8RM6 - chains A and C of the 4 polymer chains in the assembly; structure by X-ray diffraction, 2.05 A resolution.

[Chain A]
Protein: Isoform 2 of Androgen receptor
From: Homo sapiens
UniProt: P10275 (ANDR_HUMAN), isoform P10275-2; residues 556-628 here correspond to UniProt positions 25-97 (UniProt number = residue number - 531)
Sequence (73 residues; each row starts with the number of its first residue):
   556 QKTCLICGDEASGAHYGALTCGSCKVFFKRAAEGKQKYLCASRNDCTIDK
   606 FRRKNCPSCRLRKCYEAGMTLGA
Sequence notes: conflict Ala569 (Cys38 in P10275)
Ion coordination: Zn2+ site 1: Cys559, Cys562, Cys576, Cys579; Zn2+ site 2: Cys595, Cys601, Cys611, Cys614

[Chain C]
Molecule: C3(1)ARE_Chain C
From: Homo sapiens
Sequence (18 nucleotides; row label = number of the first residue in the row):
     1 TTAGAACATCACGTACTA

[Chain A / chain C interface]
Residue-residue contacts - 12 pairs, chain A then chain C:
  Ser567(A) with DT2(C), phosphate contact
  Gly568(A) with DT2(C), phosphate contact
  Ala569(A) with DT2(C), hydrogen bond to the phosphate; DA3(C), phosphate contact
  His570(A) with DT2(C), sugar contact; DA3(C), salt bridge to the phosphate
  Tyr571(A) with DA3(C), hydrogen bond to the phosphate; DG4(C), hydrogen bond to the phosphate
  Lys580(A) with DA3(C), hydrogen bond to the base; DG4(C), hydrogen bond to the base
  Lys584(A) with DG4(C), phosphate contact
  Arg585(A) with DA6(C), base contact
Interface residues without a listed pair, chain A (9 interface residues in all): Val581
Interface residues without a listed pair, chain C (5 interface residues in all): DC7

[Overview]
9 residues of chain A face 5 of chain C across their interface, with 5 hydrogen bonds and 1 salt bridge. Polar
contacts include Lys580(A)-DA3(C), Lys580(A)-DG4(C) and Ala569(A)-DT2(C). Cys559(A), Cys562(A), Cys576(A) and
Cys579(A) coordinate Zn2+ site 1.
Chain A is Isoform 2 of Androgen receptor and chain C is C3(1)ARE_Chain C, both from Homo sapiens; the
structure, Crystal Structure of Human Androgen Receptor DNA Binding Domain Bound to its Response Element:
C3(1)ARE, was determined by X-ray diffraction together with 8RM7 from the same study.
